Entry 8F29 (electron microscopy, 4.00 A resolution); this record covers chains 7 and U of the 27 polymer chains in the assembly.

# Chain 7
Name: ATP synthase subunit d, mitochondrial
Organism: Saccharomyces cerevisiae
UniProt: P30902 (ATP7_YEAST); residues 3-173 here correspond to UniProt positions 4-174 (UniProt number = residue number + 1)
Amino-acid sequence (171 residues; each row starts with the number of its first residue):
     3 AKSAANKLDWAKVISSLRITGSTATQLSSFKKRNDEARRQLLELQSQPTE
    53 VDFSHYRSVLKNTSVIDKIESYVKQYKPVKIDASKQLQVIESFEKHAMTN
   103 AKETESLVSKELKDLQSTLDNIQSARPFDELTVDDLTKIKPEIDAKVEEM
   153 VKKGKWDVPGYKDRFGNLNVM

# Chain U
Name: ATP synthase subunit f, mitochondrial
Organism: Saccharomyces cerevisiae
UniProt: Q06405 (ATPK_YEAST); residues 1-85 here correspond to UniProt positions 7-91 (UniProt number = residue number + 6)
Amino-acid sequence (85 residues; numbered 1 to 85; the number before each row is that of its first residue):
     1 VSTLIPPKVVSSKNIGSAPNAKRIANVVHFYKSLPQGPAPAIKANTRLAR
    51 YKAKYFDGDNASGKPLWHFALGIIAFGYSMEYYFH

# Interface between chain 7 and chain U
Residue-residue contacts - 53 pairs, chain 7 then chain U:
  Arg20(7) - Pro6(U)
  Arg20(7) - Val10(U)
  Arg20(7) - Lys13(U)
  Ile21(7) - Pro6(U)  hydrophobic
  Ile21(7) - Pro7(U)  hydrophobic
  Ser24(7) - Leu4(U)
  Thr25(7) - Leu4(U)
  Ala26(7) - Leu4(U)
  Thr27(7) - Thr3(U)
  Thr27(7) - Leu4(U)
  Ser30(7) - Thr3(U)
  Phe95(7) - Ser2(U)
  His98(7) - Lys8(U)  hydrogen bond (backbone-side chain)
  Ala99(7) - Lys8(U)  hydrogen bond (backbone-side chain)
  Asn102(7) - Lys8(U)
  Asn102(7) - Ser11(U)
  Ala103(7) - Lys8(U)
  Glu105(7) - Ser11(U)  hydrogen bond
  Thr106(7) - Pro7(U)
  Thr106(7) - Lys8(U)
  Thr106(7) - Val10(U)
  Thr106(7) - Ser11(U)
  Leu109(7) - Val10(U)  hydrophobic
  Leu109(7) - Ser11(U)
  Val110(7) - Val10(U)  hydrophobic
  Asp116(7) - Val27(U)
  Asp116(7) - Tyr31(U)
  Ser119(7) - Tyr31(U)  hydrogen bond
  Thr120(7) - Asn26(U)
  Thr120(7) - Val27(U)
  Asn123(7) - Phe30(U)
  Asn123(7) - Tyr31(U)
  Ile124(7) - Phe30(U)  hydrophobic
  Ala127(7) - Pro35(U)
  Arg128(7) - Phe30(U)  hydrogen bond (side chain-backbone)
  Arg128(7) - Tyr31(U)  hydrogen bond (side chain-backbone)
  Arg128(7) - Ser33(U)  hydrogen bond (side chain-backbone)
  Arg128(7) - Leu34(U)
  Arg128(7) - Pro35(U)  hydrogen bond (backbone-backbone)
  Pro129(7) - Pro35(U)
  Glu132(7) - Leu34(U)
  Glu132(7) - Gly37(U)
  Leu133(7) - Leu34(U)  hydrophobic
  Asp137(7) - Lys32(U)
  Asp137(7) - Ser33(U)
  Lys140(7) - Lys32(U)  hydrogen bond (side chain-backbone)
  Ile141(7) - Val28(U)
  Ile141(7) - His29(U)
  Ile141(7) - Lys32(U)
  Lys142(7) - Ile24(U)
  Lys142(7) - Ala25(U)
  Lys142(7) - Val28(U)
  Lys142(7) - His29(U)
Other interface residues (no listed pair), chain 7 (35 interface residues in all): Gln28, Lys33, Met100, Thr101, Glu113
Other interface residues (no listed pair), chain U (25 interface residues in all): Val1, Ile15, Gln36

# In short
The interface between chain 7 and chain U involves 35 residues on one side and 25 on the other; the contacts
include 9 hydrogen bonds. Polar pairs include His98(7)-Lys8(U), Ala99(7)-Lys8(U) and Glu105(7)-Ser11(U).
Chain 7 is ATP synthase subunit d, mitochondrial and chain U is ATP synthase subunit f, mitochondrial, both
from Saccharomyces cerevisiae; the structure, Yeast ATP synthase in conformation-1 at pH 6, was determined by
electron microscopy together with 8F39, 8FKJ and 8FL8 from the same study.
